Entry 6YQ7 (X-ray diffraction, 1.58 A resolution); this record covers chain A.

== Chain A ==
Name: Alpha-amylase
Source organism: Aspergillus oryzae
Notes: EC 3.2.1.1
UniProt: A0A1S9DH83 (A0A1S9DH83_ASPOZ); residues -20 to 478 here correspond to UniProt positions 1-499 (UniProt number = residue number + 21)
Chain sequence (499 residues; row label = number of the first residue in the row; numbers below 1 keep their minus sign (Met-20 is residue -20)):
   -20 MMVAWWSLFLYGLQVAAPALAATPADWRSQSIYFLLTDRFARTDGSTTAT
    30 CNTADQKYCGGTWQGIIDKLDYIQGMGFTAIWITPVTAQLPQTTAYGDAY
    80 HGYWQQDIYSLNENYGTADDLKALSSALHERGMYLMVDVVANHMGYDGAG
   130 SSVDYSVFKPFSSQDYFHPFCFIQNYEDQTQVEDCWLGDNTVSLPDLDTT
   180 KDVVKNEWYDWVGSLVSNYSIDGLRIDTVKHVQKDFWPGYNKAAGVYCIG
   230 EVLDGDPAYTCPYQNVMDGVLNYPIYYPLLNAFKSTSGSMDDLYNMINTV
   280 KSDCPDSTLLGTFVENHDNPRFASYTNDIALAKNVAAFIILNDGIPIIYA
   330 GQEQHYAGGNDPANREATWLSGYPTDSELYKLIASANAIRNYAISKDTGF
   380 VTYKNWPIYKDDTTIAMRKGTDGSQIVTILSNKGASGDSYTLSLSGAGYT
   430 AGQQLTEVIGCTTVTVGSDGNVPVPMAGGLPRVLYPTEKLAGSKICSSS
Not modelled in the structure: -20 to 0, 477-478
Cystine bridges: Cys30-Cys38, Cys150-Cys164, Cys240-Cys283, Cys440-Cys475
Covalently attached groups: N-acetylglucosamine (NAG) linked to Asn197
Bound ions: Ca2+: Asn121, Glu162, Asp175, His210
From the paper describing this entry:
  - catalytic residues: Asp206, Glu230 (citing earlier work)

== Summary ==
Covalently linked N-acetylglucosamine: at Asn197. Asn121, Glu162, Asp175 and His210 coordinate Ca2+. From the
paper: catalytic residues Asp206 and Glu230.
Chain A is Alpha-amylase (Aspergillus oryzae); the structure, Taka-amylase, was determined by X-ray
diffraction, deposited together with 6YQA, 6YQ9, 6YQB and 6YQC.
